Entry 6UUA (X-ray diffraction, 4.00 A resolution (low resolution: residue-level contacts below are approximate; hydrogen-bond / salt-bridge calls are withheld)); this record covers chains CCC and DDD of the 8 polymer chains in the assembly.

[Chain CCC]
Name: DNA-directed RNA polymerase subunit beta
Source organism: Escherichia coli
Notes: EC 2.7.7.6
UniProtKB: P0A8V4 (RPOB_ECO57); residues 1-1342 here = UniProt positions 1-1342
Amino-acid sequence (1342 residues; row label = number of the first residue in the row):
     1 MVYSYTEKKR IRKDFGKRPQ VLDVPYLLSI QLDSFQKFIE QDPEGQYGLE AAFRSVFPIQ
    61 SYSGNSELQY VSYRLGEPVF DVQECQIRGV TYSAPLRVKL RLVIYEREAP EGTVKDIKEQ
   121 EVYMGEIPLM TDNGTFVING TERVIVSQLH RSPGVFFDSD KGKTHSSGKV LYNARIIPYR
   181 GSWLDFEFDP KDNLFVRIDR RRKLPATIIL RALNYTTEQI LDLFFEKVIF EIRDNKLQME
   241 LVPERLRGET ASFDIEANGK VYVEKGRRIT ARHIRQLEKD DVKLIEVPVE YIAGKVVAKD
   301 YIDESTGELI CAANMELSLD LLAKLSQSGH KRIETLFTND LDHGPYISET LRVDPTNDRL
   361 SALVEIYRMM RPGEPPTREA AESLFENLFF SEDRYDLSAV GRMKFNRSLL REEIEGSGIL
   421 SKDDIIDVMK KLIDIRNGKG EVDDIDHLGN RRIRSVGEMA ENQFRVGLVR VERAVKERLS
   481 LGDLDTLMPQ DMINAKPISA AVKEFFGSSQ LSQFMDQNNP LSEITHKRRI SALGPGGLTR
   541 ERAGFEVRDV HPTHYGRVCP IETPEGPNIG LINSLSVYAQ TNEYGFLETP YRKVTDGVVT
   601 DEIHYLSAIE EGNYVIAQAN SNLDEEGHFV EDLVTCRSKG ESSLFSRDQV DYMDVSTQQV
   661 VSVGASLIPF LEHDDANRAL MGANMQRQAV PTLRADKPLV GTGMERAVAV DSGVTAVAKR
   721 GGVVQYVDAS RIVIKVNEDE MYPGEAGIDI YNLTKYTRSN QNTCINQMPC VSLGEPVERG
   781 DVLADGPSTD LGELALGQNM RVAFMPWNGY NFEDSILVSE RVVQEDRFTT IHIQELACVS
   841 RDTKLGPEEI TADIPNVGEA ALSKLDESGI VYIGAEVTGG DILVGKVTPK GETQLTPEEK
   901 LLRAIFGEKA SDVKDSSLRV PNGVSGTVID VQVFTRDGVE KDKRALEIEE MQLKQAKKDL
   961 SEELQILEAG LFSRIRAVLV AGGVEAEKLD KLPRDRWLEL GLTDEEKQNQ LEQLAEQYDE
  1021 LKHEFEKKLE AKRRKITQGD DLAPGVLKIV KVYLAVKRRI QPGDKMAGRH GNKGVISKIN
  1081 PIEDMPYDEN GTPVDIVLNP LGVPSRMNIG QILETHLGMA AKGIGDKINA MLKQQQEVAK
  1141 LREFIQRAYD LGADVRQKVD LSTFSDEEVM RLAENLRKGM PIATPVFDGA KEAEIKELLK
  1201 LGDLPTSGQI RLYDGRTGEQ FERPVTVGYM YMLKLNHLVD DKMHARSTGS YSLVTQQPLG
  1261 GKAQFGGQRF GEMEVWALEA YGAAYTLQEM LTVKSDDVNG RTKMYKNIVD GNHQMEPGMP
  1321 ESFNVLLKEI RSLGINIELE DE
Not modelled in the structure: 1-2
UniProt features mapped onto this chain:
  - modified residue (N6-acetyllysine): Lys1022, Lys1200

[Chain DDD]
Name: DNA-directed RNA polymerase subunit beta'
Source organism: Escherichia coli
Notes: EC 2.7.7.6
UniProtKB: P0A8T7 (RPOC_ECOLI); residue numbers follow UniProt; this construct covers 1-1407
Amino-acid sequence (1407 residues; numbered 1 to 1407; the number before each row is that of its first residue):
     1 MKDLLKFLKA QTKTEEFDAI KIALASPDMI RSWSFGEVKK PETINYRTFK PERDGLFCAR
    61 IFGPVKDYEC LCGKYKRLKH RGVICEKCGV EVTQTKVRRE RMGHIELASP TAHIWFLKSL
   121 PSRIGLLLDM PLRDIERVLY FESYVVIEGG MTNLERQQIL TEEQYLDALE EFGDEFDAKM
   181 GAEAIQALLK SMDLEQECEQ LREELNETNS ETKRKKLTKR IKLLEAFVQS GNKPEWMILT
   241 VLPVLPPDLR PLVPLDGGRF ATSDLNDLYR RVINRNNRLK RLLDLAAPDI IVRNEKRMLQ
   301 EAVDALLDNG RRGRAITGSN KRPLKSLADM IKGKQGRFRQ NLLGKRVDYS GRSVITVGPY
   361 LRLHQCGLPK KMALELFKPF IYGKLELRGL ATTIKAAKKM VEREEAVVWD ILDEVIREHP
   421 VLLNRAPTLH RLGIQAFEPV LIEGKAIQLH PLVCAAYNAD FDGDQMAVHV PLTLEAQLEA
   481 RALMMSTNNI LSPANGEPII VPSQDVVLGL YYMTRDCVNA KGEGMVLTGP KEAERLYRSG
   541 LASLHARVKV RITEYEKDAN GELVAKTSLK DTTVGRAILW MIVPKGLPYS IVNQALGKKA
   601 ISKMLNTCYR ILGLKPTVIF ADQIMYTGFA YAARSGASVG IDDMVIPEKK HEIISEAEAE
   661 VAEIQEQFQS GLVTAGERYN KVIDIWAAAN DRVSKAMMDN LQTETVINRD GQEEKQVSFN
   721 SIYMMADSGA RGSAAQIRQL AGMRGLMAKP DGSIIETPIT ANFREGLNVL QYFISTHGAR
   781 KGLADTALKT ANSGYLTRRL VDVAQDLVVT EDDCGTHEGI MMTPVIEGGD VKEPLRDRVL
   841 GRVTAEDVLK PGTADILVPR NTLLHEQWCD LLEENSVDAV KVRSVVSCDT DFGVCAHCYG
   901 RDLARGHIIN KGEAIGVIAA QSIGEPGTQL TMRTFHIGGA ASRAAAESSI QVKNKGSIKL
   961 SNVKSVVNSS GKLVITSRNT ELKLIDEFGR TKESYKVPYG AVLAKGDGEQ VAGGETVANW
  1021 DPHTMPVITE VSGFVRFTDM IDGQTITRQT DELTGLSSLV VLDSAERTAG GKDLRPALKI
  1081 VDAQGNDVLI PGTDMPAQYF LPGKAIVQLE DGVQISSGDT LARIPQESGG TKDITGGLPR
  1141 VADLFEARRP KEPAILAEIS GIVSFGKETK GKRRLVITPV DGSDPYEEMI PKWRQLNVFE
  1201 GERVERGDVI SDGPEAPHDI LRLRGVHAVT RYIVNEVQDV YRLQGVKIND KHIEVIVRQM
  1261 LRKATIVNAG SSDFLEGEQV EYSRVKIANR ELEANGKVGA TYSRDLLGIT KASLATESFI
  1321 SAASFQETTR VLTEAAVAGK RDELRGLKEN VIVGRLIPAG TGYAYHQDRM RRRAAGEAPA
  1381 APQVTAEDAS ASLAELLNAG LGGSDNE
Not modelled in the structure: 1-14, 1377-1407
Metal / ion sites: Zn2+ site 1: Cys72, Cys85, Cys88; Mg2+ site 1: Asp460, Asp462, Asp464; Mg2+ site 2: Asp460, Asp462 (together with CTP); Zn2+ site 2: Cys814, Cys895
Residues lining bound ligands: CTP (cytidine-5'-triphosphate): Arg425, Ala426, Pro427, Asn458, Asp460, Asp462, Met932, His936, Ile937
UniProt features mapped onto this chain:
  - binding site (Zn(2+)): Cys70, Cys72, Cys85, Cys88, Cys814, Cys888, Cys895, Cys898
  - binding site (Mg(2+)): Asp460, Asp462, Asp464
  - modified residue: Lys983 (N6-acetyllysine)
  - mutagenesis: Gln504 (Q504P: Resistant to antibiotics salinamide A and B), Asn690 (N690D: Resistant to antibiotics salinamide A and B), Met697 (M697V: Resistant to antibiotics salinamide A and B), Ala735 (A735T: Resistant to antibiotics salinamide A and B), Arg738 (R738C/H/P/S: Resistant to antibiotics salinamide A and B), Ala748 (A748E: Resistant to antibiotics salinamide A and B), Pro758 (P758S/T: Resistant to antibiotics salinamide A and B), Phe763 (F763C: Resistant to antibiotics salinamide A and B), Ser775 (S775A: Resistant to antibiotics salinamide A and B), Ala779 (A779T/V: Resistant to antibiotics salinamide A and B), Arg780 (R780C: Resistant to antibiotics salinamide A and B), Gly782 (G782A/C: Resistant to antibiotics salinamide A and B), 1 further mutagenesis entry in UniProt

[Interface between chain CCC and chain DDD]
Contacting residue pairs (364; chain CCC residue first):
  Ser167(CCC) - Ser1064(DDD)
  Ser167(CCC) - Ala1065(DDD)
  Gly168(CCC) - Ala1065(DDD)
  Lys169(CCC) - Ala1065(DDD)
  Arg268(CCC) - Arg1048(DDD)
  Asp340(CCC) - Thr1068(DDD)
  Phe545(CCC) - Asp785(DDD)
  Glu546(CCC) - Asp751(DDD)
  Arg548(CCC) - Arg780(DDD)
  Arg548(CCC) - Leu788(DDD)
  Asp549(CCC) - Pro750(DDD)
  Asp549(CCC) - Asp751(DDD)
  Val550(CCC) - Thr776(DDD)
  Val550(CCC) - His777(DDD)
  Val550(CCC) - Arg780(DDD)
  His551(CCC) - Phe773(DDD)
  Pro552(CCC) - Phe773(DDD)
  Tyr555(CCC) - Phe773(DDD)
  Cys559(CCC) - Arg780(DDD)
  Pro560(CCC) - Thr776(DDD)
  Pro560(CCC) - Arg780(DDD)
  Ile561(CCC) - Tyr772(DDD)
  Ile561(CCC) - Arg780(DDD)
  Glu565(CCC) - His936(DDD)
  Ile569(CCC) - Leu783(DDD)
  Asn573(CCC) - Arg780(DDD)
  Gln618(CCC) - Asn768(DDD)
  Gln618(CCC) - Val769(DDD)
  Gln618(CCC) - Leu770(DDD)
  Asn620(CCC) - Asn768(DDD)
  Asn620(CCC) - Val769(DDD)
  Thr657(CCC) - Val769(DDD)
  Val660(CCC) - Val769(DDD)
  Val660(CCC) - Phe773(DDD)
  Leu671(CCC) - Tyr772(DDD)
  Glu672(CCC) - Gly766(DDD)
  Glu672(CCC) - Leu767(DDD)
  His673(CCC) - Phe763(DDD)
  His673(CCC) - Arg764(DDD)
  His673(CCC) - Glu765(DDD)
  His673(CCC) - Gly766(DDD)
  Asp674(CCC) - Phe763(DDD)
  Asp674(CCC) - Tyr772(DDD)
  Asp675(CCC) - Arg744(DDD)
  Asp675(CCC) - Phe763(DDD)
  Asp675(CCC) - Tyr772(DDD)
  Ala676(CCC) - Tyr772(DDD)
  Ala676(CCC) - Ala779(DDD)
  Asn677(CCC) - Ala779(DDD)
  Asn677(CCC) - Leu783(DDD)
  Asn677(CCC) - His936(DDD)
  Asn677(CCC) - Gly938(DDD)
  Ala679(CCC) - Tyr772(DDD)
  Met681(CCC) - His936(DDD)
  Phe804(CCC) - Ala637(DDD)
  Phe804(CCC) - Ser638(DDD)
  Met805(CCC) - Ala637(DDD)
  Pro806(CCC) - Asp505(DDD)
  Pro806(CCC) - Ala632(DDD)
  Pro806(CCC) - Ala633(DDD)
  Pro806(CCC) - Ala637(DDD)
  Trp807(CCC) - Ala633(DDD)
  Asn808(CCC) - Pro359(DDD)
  Asn808(CCC) - Phe629(DDD)
  Asn808(CCC) - Ala633(DDD)
  Gly809(CCC) - Val357(DDD)
  Gly809(CCC) - Pro359(DDD)
  Gly809(CCC) - Phe629(DDD)
  Tyr810(CCC) - Val357(DDD)
  Tyr810(CCC) - Pro359(DDD)
  Tyr810(CCC) - Tyr360(DDD)
  Asn811(CCC) - Asp505(DDD)
  Phe812(CCC) - Val357(DDD)
  Phe812(CCC) - Pro451(DDD)
  Phe812(CCC) - Cys454(DDD)
  Phe812(CCC) - Phe461(DDD)
  Phe812(CCC) - Gln504(DDD)
  Phe812(CCC) - Asp505(DDD)
  Phe812(CCC) - Phe629(DDD)
  Glu813(CCC) - Asp460(DDD)
  Glu813(CCC) - Phe461(DDD)
  Glu813(CCC) - Gln504(DDD)
  Asp814(CCC) - Phe461(DDD)
  Asp814(CCC) - Arg731(DDD)
  Ser815(CCC) - Val357(DDD)
  Ser815(CCC) - Phe461(DDD)
  Arg841(CCC) - Asp256(DDD)
  Arg841(CCC) - Gly257(DDD)
  Gln894(CCC) - Glu69(DDD)
  Gln894(CCC) - Arg77(DDD)
  Gln1061(CCC) - Lys445(DDD)
  Pro1062(CCC) - Ala446(DDD)
  Gly1063(CCC) - Val354(DDD)
  Gly1063(CCC) - Ala446(DDD)
  Lys1065(CCC) - Asp462(DDD)
  Lys1073(CCC) - Asp462(DDD)
  Val1075(CCC) - Val354(DDD)
  Val1075(CCC) - Ile355(DDD)
  Val1075(CCC) - Thr356(DDD)
  Val1075(CCC) - Phe461(DDD)
  Val1075(CCC) - Asp462(DDD)
  Val1075(CCC) - Gly463(DDD)
  Ile1076(CCC) - Thr356(DDD)
  Ser1077(CCC) - Thr356(DDD)
  Ser1077(CCC) - Val357(DDD)
  Asn1099(CCC) - Gln504(DDD)
  Asn1099(CCC) - Asp505(DDD)
  Pro1100(CCC) - Ala637(DDD)
  Pro1100(CCC) - Val639(DDD)
  Pro1100(CCC) - Met725(DDD)
  Leu1101(CCC) - Gln504(DDD)
  Leu1101(CCC) - Asp505(DDD)
  Leu1101(CCC) - Met725(DDD)
  Leu1101(CCC) - Arg731(DDD)
  Val1103(CCC) - Val639(DDD)
  Ser1105(CCC) - Arg731(DDD)
  Ser1105(CCC) - Ile937(DDD)
  Arg1106(CCC) - Arg731(DDD)
  Met1107(CCC) - Gln736(DDD)
  Met1107(CCC) - Phe763(DDD)
  Met1107(CCC) - Ile937(DDD)
  Ile1109(CCC) - Met644(DDD)
  Ile1109(CCC) - Phe763(DDD)
  Ile1112(CCC) - Val639(DDD)
  Leu1113(CCC) - Ile641(DDD)
  His1116(CCC) - Ile641(DDD)
  Phe1187(CCC) - Leu767(DDD)
  Phe1187(CCC) - Asn768(DDD)
  Phe1187(CCC) - Tyr772(DDD)
  Glu1192(CCC) - Ile641(DDD)
  Glu1192(CCC) - Arg764(DDD)
  Lys1196(CCC) - Asp642(DDD)
  Gln1209(CCC) - Ser638(DDD)
  Gln1209(CCC) - Gly640(DDD)
  Gln1209(CCC) - Asp643(DDD)
  Glu1219(CCC) - Arg634(DDD)
  Phe1221(CCC) - Ala633(DDD)
  Phe1221(CCC) - Arg634(DDD)
  Glu1222(CCC) - Tyr512(DDD)
  Glu1222(CCC) - Tyr537(DDD)
  Glu1222(CCC) - Leu544(DDD)
  Glu1222(CCC) - Arg634(DDD)
  Glu1222(CCC) - Ser635(DDD)
  Arg1223(CCC) - Tyr512(DDD)
  Arg1223(CCC) - Ser635(DDD)
  Arg1223(CCC) - Gly636(DDD)
  Arg1223(CCC) - Ser721(DDD)
  Arg1223(CCC) - Met724(DDD)
  Pro1224(CCC) - Gly636(DDD)
  Val1225(CCC) - Gly636(DDD)
  Val1225(CCC) - Ser638(DDD)
  Thr1226(CCC) - Ser638(DDD)
  Thr1226(CCC) - Val639(DDD)
  Thr1226(CCC) - Gly640(DDD)
  Val1239(CCC) - Ser353(DDD)
  Val1239(CCC) - Lys445(DDD)
  Asp1240(CCC) - Lys445(DDD)
  Lys1242(CCC) - Gln465(DDD)
  Met1243(CCC) - Arg352(DDD)
  Met1243(CCC) - Ser353(DDD)
  Met1243(CCC) - Pro369(DDD)
  Met1243(CCC) - Met372(DDD)
  Met1243(CCC) - Lys445(DDD)
  His1244(CCC) - Gly351(DDD)
  His1244(CCC) - Arg352(DDD)
  His1244(CCC) - Met372(DDD)
  Ala1245(CCC) - Ser350(DDD)
  Ala1245(CCC) - Gly351(DDD)
  Ala1245(CCC) - Met372(DDD)
  Ala1245(CCC) - Glu375(DDD)
  Arg1246(CCC) - Asp348(DDD)
  Arg1246(CCC) - Tyr349(DDD)
  Arg1246(CCC) - Ser350(DDD)
  Arg1246(CCC) - Leu376(DDD)
  Ser1247(CCC) - Asp348(DDD)
  Ser1247(CCC) - Tyr349(DDD)
  Ser1247(CCC) - Glu375(DDD)
  Ser1247(CCC) - Leu376(DDD)
  Ser1247(CCC) - Lys378(DDD)
  Thr1248(CCC) - Tyr349(DDD)
  Tyr1251(CCC) - Asp348(DDD)
  Leu1253(CCC) - Arg99(DDD)
  Val1254(CCC) - Arg99(DDD)
  Val1254(CCC) - Asp248(DDD)
  Val1254(CCC) - Leu249(DDD)
  Thr1255(CCC) - Asn341(DDD)
  Gln1256(CCC) - Arg99(DDD)
  Gln1257(CCC) - Asn341(DDD)
  Gln1257(CCC) - Gly344(DDD)
  Gln1257(CCC) - Lys345(DDD)
  Gln1257(CCC) - Arg346(DDD)
  Pro1258(CCC) - Arg346(DDD)
  Pro1258(CCC) - Val347(DDD)
  Pro1258(CCC) - Asp348(DDD)
  Leu1259(CCC) - Arg346(DDD)
  Phe1265(CCC) - Glu375(DDD)
  Gly1267(CCC) - Arg346(DDD)
  Gly1267(CCC) - Val347(DDD)
  Gly1267(CCC) - Ser350(DDD)
  Gln1268(CCC) - Lys345(DDD)
  Gln1268(CCC) - Arg346(DDD)
  Gln1268(CCC) - Val347(DDD)
  Gln1268(CCC) - Ser350(DDD)
  Gln1268(CCC) - Gly351(DDD)
  Gln1268(CCC) - Arg352(DDD)
  Gln1268(CCC) - Ala467(DDD)
  Arg1269(CCC) - Arg339(DDD)
  Arg1269(CCC) - Gln340(DDD)
  Arg1269(CCC) - Gly344(DDD)
  Arg1269(CCC) - Lys345(DDD)
  Arg1269(CCC) - Arg346(DDD)
  Phe1270(CCC) - Gly344(DDD)
  Phe1270(CCC) - Lys345(DDD)
  Phe1270(CCC) - Ile434(DDD)
  Gly1271(CCC) - Gly344(DDD)
  Glu1272(CCC) - Arg339(DDD)
  Glu1272(CCC) - Leu343(DDD)
  Glu1272(CCC) - Arg798(DDD)
  Met1273(CCC) - Thr428(DDD)
  Glu1274(CCC) - Asn424(DDD)
  Glu1274(CCC) - Thr428(DDD)
  Val1275(CCC) - Leu343(DDD)
  Trp1276(CCC) - Arg798(DDD)
  Trp1276(CCC) - Val801(DDD)
  Trp1276(CCC) - Gln805(DDD)
  Trp1276(CCC) - Val917(DDD)
  Trp1276(CCC) - Gln921(DDD)
  Ala1277(CCC) - Thr428(DDD)
  Ala1277(CCC) - Arg431(DDD)
  Ala1277(CCC) - Gln921(DDD)
  Leu1278(CCC) - Met484(DDD)
  Glu1279(CCC) - Gln805(DDD)
  Glu1279(CCC) - Ala914(DDD)
  Glu1279(CCC) - Val917(DDD)
  Glu1279(CCC) - Leu1347(DDD)
  Glu1279(CCC) - Val1351(DDD)
  Ala1280(CCC) - Arg431(DDD)
  Ala1280(CCC) - Ile918(DDD)
  Ala1280(CCC) - Gln921(DDD)
  Tyr1281(CCC) - Arg431(DDD)
  Tyr1281(CCC) - Leu432(DDD)
  Tyr1281(CCC) - Ile434(DDD)
  Tyr1281(CCC) - Gln435(DDD)
  Tyr1281(CCC) - Leu483(DDD)
  Tyr1281(CCC) - Met484(DDD)
  Tyr1281(CCC) - Asn489(DDD)
  Gly1282(CCC) - Gly1360(DDD)
  Gly1282(CCC) - Thr1361(DDD)
  Ala1283(CCC) - Glu479(DDD)
  Ala1283(CCC) - Leu483(DDD)
  Ala1283(CCC) - Met484(DDD)
  Ala1283(CCC) - Thr1361(DDD)
  Ala1284(CCC) - Glu479(DDD)
  Ala1284(CCC) - Leu1356(DDD)
  Ala1284(CCC) - Ile1357(DDD)
  Ala1284(CCC) - Thr1361(DDD)
  Ala1284(CCC) - Gly1362(DDD)
  Tyr1285(CCC) - Glu475(DDD)
  Tyr1285(CCC) - Glu479(DDD)
  Tyr1285(CCC) - Leu1356(DDD)
  Tyr1285(CCC) - Thr1361(DDD)
  Thr1286(CCC) - Leu422(DDD)
  Thr1286(CCC) - Glu479(DDD)
  Leu1287(CCC) - Val1351(DDD)
  Leu1287(CCC) - Ile1357(DDD)
  Gln1288(CCC) - Gly1354(DDD)
  Gln1288(CCC) - Arg1355(DDD)
  Gln1288(CCC) - Leu1356(DDD)
  Glu1289(CCC) - Val470(DDD)
  Glu1289(CCC) - Pro471(DDD)
  Glu1289(CCC) - Leu472(DDD)
  Glu1289(CCC) - Thr473(DDD)
  Glu1289(CCC) - Ala476(DDD)
  Met1290(CCC) - Val347(DDD)
  Met1290(CCC) - Leu422(DDD)
  Met1290(CCC) - His469(DDD)
  Leu1291(CCC) - Lys345(DDD)
  Leu1291(CCC) - Val1351(DDD)
  Thr1292(CCC) - Gly1354(DDD)
  Val1293(CCC) - Asp348(DDD)
  Lys1294(CCC) - Val347(DDD)
  Lys1294(CCC) - Asp348(DDD)
  Lys1294(CCC) - Tyr349(DDD)
  Lys1294(CCC) - Val470(DDD)
  Lys1294(CCC) - Leu472(DDD)
  Ser1295(CCC) - Lys345(DDD)
  Ser1295(CCC) - Arg346(DDD)
  Ser1295(CCC) - Asp348(DDD)
  Asp1296(CCC) - Lys345(DDD)
  Tyr1305(CCC) - Tyr349(DDD)
  Tyr1305(CCC) - Pro379(DDD)
  Tyr1305(CCC) - Tyr382(DDD)
  Ile1308(CCC) - Pro379(DDD)
  Ile1308(CCC) - Phe380(DDD)
  Ile1308(CCC) - Leu472(DDD)
  Val1309(CCC) - Pro379(DDD)
  Val1309(CCC) - Tyr382(DDD)
  Val1309(CCC) - Gly383(DDD)
  His1313(CCC) - Phe380(DDD)
  His1313(CCC) - Leu472(DDD)
  His1313(CCC) - Thr473(DDD)
  His1313(CCC) - Leu474(DDD)
  His1313(CCC) - Glu475(DDD)
  His1313(CCC) - Gln477(DDD)
  Gly1318(CCC) - Glu15(DDD)
  Met1319(CCC) - Glu15(DDD)
  Met1319(CCC) - Phe17(DDD)
  Met1319(CCC) - Val1353(DDD)
  Pro1320(CCC) - Lys345(DDD)
  Pro1320(CCC) - Val1353(DDD)
  Pro1320(CCC) - Gly1354(DDD)
  Glu1321(CCC) - Arg99(DDD)
  Ser1322(CCC) - Asn341(DDD)
  Ser1322(CCC) - Leu342(DDD)
  Phe1323(CCC) - Ile20(DDD)
  Phe1323(CCC) - Leu342(DDD)
  Phe1323(CCC) - Ile1352(DDD)
  Val1325(CCC) - Arg99(DDD)
  Val1325(CCC) - Leu249(DDD)
  Val1325(CCC) - Arg337(DDD)
  Leu1326(CCC) - Ile331(DDD)
  Leu1326(CCC) - Arg337(DDD)
  Leu1326(CCC) - Phe338(DDD)
  Leu1326(CCC) - Leu342(DDD)
  Lys1328(CCC) - Glu100(DDD)
  Lys1328(CCC) - Met102(DDD)
  Lys1328(CCC) - Leu245(DDD)
  Glu1329(CCC) - Met330(DDD)
  Glu1329(CCC) - Arg337(DDD)
  Arg1331(CCC) - Trp33(DDD)
  Arg1331(CCC) - Pro243(DDD)
  Ser1332(CCC) - Met102(DDD)
  Ser1332(CCC) - Pro243(DDD)
  Ser1332(CCC) - Leu245(DDD)
  Ser1332(CCC) - Leu327(DDD)
  Leu1333(CCC) - His113(DDD)
  Leu1333(CCC) - Leu307(DDD)
  Leu1333(CCC) - Leu327(DDD)
  Leu1333(CCC) - Ala328(DDD)
  Leu1333(CCC) - Ile331(DDD)
  Gly1334(CCC) - Ala25(DDD)
  Ile1335(CCC) - Ile22(DDD)
  Ile1335(CCC) - Ala23(DDD)
  Ile1335(CCC) - Ala25(DDD)
  Asn1336(CCC) - Lys21(DDD)
  Asn1336(CCC) - Ile22(DDD)
  Asn1336(CCC) - Ala23(DDD)
  Asn1336(CCC) - Leu24(DDD)
  Asn1336(CCC) - Ala25(DDD)
  Asn1336(CCC) - Met29(DDD)
  Asn1336(CCC) - Trp33(DDD)
  Ile1337(CCC) - Lys21(DDD)
  Glu1338(CCC) - Ile20(DDD)
  Glu1338(CCC) - Lys21(DDD)
  Leu1339(CCC) - Ala19(DDD)
  Glu1340(CCC) - Phe17(DDD)
  Glu1340(CCC) - Asp18(DDD)
  Glu1340(CCC) - Ala19(DDD)
  Glu1340(CCC) - Lys21(DDD)
  Glu1340(CCC) - Arg1341(DDD)
  Asp1341(CCC) - Phe17(DDD)
  Asp1341(CCC) - Asp18(DDD)
  Glu1342(CCC) - Glu16(DDD)
  Glu1342(CCC) - Asp18(DDD)
Interface residues without a listed pair, chain CCC (171 interface residues in all): Gly544, His554, Glu562, Thr563, Arg637, Ser642, Arg678, Leu680, Lys844, Glu892, Gly1074, Gly1102, Pro1104, Lys1191, Gly1260, Asn1299, Met1304, Gln1314, Met1315, Pro1317, Ile1330
Interface residues without a listed pair, chain DDD (192 interface residues in all): Arg47, Phe49, Lys76, Trp115, Pro251, Val253, Lys371, Ile394, His430, Gln448, Ala459, Ser503, Arg538, Ala630, Phe719, Ala730, Gly732, Gln739, Leu740, Ser775, Ala784, Lys789, Thr797, Glu913, Arg933, Phe935, Asp1042, Ala1336, Lys1348, Ala1359

[Overview]
Chain CCC and chain DDD form an interface of 171 and 192 residues respectively. Ligands of chain DDD: CTP. The
Zn2+ site 1 is built by Cys72(DDD), Cys85(DDD) and Cys88(DDD). From UniProt: 8 Zn2+-binding residues, 3
Mg2+-binding residues and 13 mutagenesis sites on chain DDD.
Here chain CCC is DNA-directed RNA polymerase subunit beta and chain DDD is DNA-directed RNA polymerase
subunit beta', both from Escherichia coli. Entry 6UUA (E. coli sigma-S transcription initiation complex with a
mismatching CTP ("Fresh" crystal soaked with CTP for ...) was determined by X-ray diffraction (same
publication as 6UTV, 6UTW, 6UTX, 6UTY, 6UTZ, 6UU0 and 11 further entries).
